PDB entry 9FLZ | electron microscopy, 3.00 A resolution | chains A and D of the 4 polymer chains in the assembly

# Chain A (and D)
Protein: alcohol dehydrogenase
Source organism: Paracoccus denitrificans
Notes: EC 1.1.1.1; chain D of this document is another copy of the same molecule, construct and numbering; everything in this record applies to it too
UniProt: A1B4L3 (A1B4L3_PARDP); numbering as in UniProt (aligned over 1-344)
Chain sequence (366 residues; each row starts with the number of its first residue; numbers below 1 keep their minus sign (Met-21 is residue -21)):
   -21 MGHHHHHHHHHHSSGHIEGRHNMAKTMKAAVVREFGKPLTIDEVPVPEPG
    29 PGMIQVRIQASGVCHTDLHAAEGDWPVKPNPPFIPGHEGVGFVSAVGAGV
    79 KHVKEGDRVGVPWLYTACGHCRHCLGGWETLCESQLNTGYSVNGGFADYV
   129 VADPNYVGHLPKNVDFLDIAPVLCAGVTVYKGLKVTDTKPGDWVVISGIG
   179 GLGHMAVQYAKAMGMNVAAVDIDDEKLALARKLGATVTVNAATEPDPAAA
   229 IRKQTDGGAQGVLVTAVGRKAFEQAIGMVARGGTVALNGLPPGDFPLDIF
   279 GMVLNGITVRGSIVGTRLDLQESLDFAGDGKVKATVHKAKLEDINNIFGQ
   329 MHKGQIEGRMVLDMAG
Unresolved in the structure: -21 to 2, 331-335, 344 (chain D: -21 to 3, 331-333, 344)
Differences from the reference sequence: initiating methionine (-21); expression tag (-20 to 0)
Metal / ion sites: Zn2+ site 1: His65, Cys152; Zn2+ site 2: Cys96, Cys99, Cys102, Cys110
What the authors report for this chain:
  - catalytic residues: Thr44, His47
  - mutagenesis - T44S, T44S/H47N, H47N: decreased catalytic activity on ethylene glycol
  - mutagenesis - T44S/H47N, H47N: increased catalytic activity on propylene glycol

# Interface between chain A and chain D
Residue-residue contacts - 80 pairs, chain A then chain D:
  Trp53(A) - Phe278(D)  hydrophobic
  Pro54(A) - Phe278(D)
  Arg100(A) - Gln238(D)
  His101(A) - Arg259(D)
  Thr108(A) - Arg259(D)
  Leu109(A) - Arg259(D)  hydrogen bond (backbone-side chain)
  Leu109(A) - Gly260(D)
  Leu109(A) - Asn283(D)
  Cys110(A) - Arg259(D)
  Glu111(A) - Arg259(D)  salt bridge
  Gln113(A) - Arg259(D)
  Gln238(A) - Arg100(D)
  Ala258(A) - Arg100(D)
  Arg259(A) - His101(D)  hydrogen bond (backbone-side chain)
  Arg259(A) - Thr108(D)  hydrogen bond (side chain-backbone)
  Arg259(A) - Leu109(D)  hydrogen bond (side chain-backbone)
  Arg259(A) - Cys110(D)  hydrogen bond (side chain-backbone)
  Arg259(A) - Glu111(D)
  Arg259(A) - Gln113(D)
  Gly260(A) - Leu109(D)
  Leu265(A) - Ile277(D)  hydrophobic
  Leu265(A) - Val281(D)
  Gly267(A) - Val281(D)
  Leu268(A) - Phe278(D)
  Leu268(A) - Val281(D)  hydrophobic
  Pro269(A) - Ile277(D)
  Pro269(A) - Phe278(D)
  Gly271(A) - Leu275(D)
  Gly271(A) - Asp276(D)
  Gly271(A) - Ile277(D)
  Asp272(A) - Pro274(D)
  Asp272(A) - Leu275(D)
  Asp272(A) - Asp276(D)  hydrogen bond (side chain-backbone)
  Phe273(A) - Phe273(D)
  Phe273(A) - Pro274(D)
  Phe273(A) - Leu275(D)  hydrogen bond (backbone-backbone)
  Phe273(A) - Ile277(D)  hydrophobic
  Pro274(A) - Asp272(D)
  Pro274(A) - Phe273(D)
  Leu275(A) - Asp272(D)
  Leu275(A) - Phe273(D)  hydrogen bond (backbone-backbone)
  Leu275(A) - Leu275(D)  hydrophobic
  Asp276(A) - Gly271(D)
  Asp276(A) - Asp272(D)
  Ile277(A) - Phe250(D)  hydrophobic
  Ile277(A) - Leu265(D)  hydrophobic
  Ile277(A) - Pro269(D)
  Ile277(A) - Phe273(D)  hydrophobic
  Phe278(A) - Trp53(D)  hydrophobic
  Phe278(A) - Pro54(D)
  Phe278(A) - Leu268(D)  hydrophobic
  Phe278(A) - Pro269(D)
  Met280(A) - Leu265(D)  hydrophobic
  Met280(A) - Val287(D)
  Met280(A) - Gly289(D)
  Val281(A) - Leu265(D)
  Val281(A) - Gly267(D)
  Val281(A) - Leu268(D)  hydrophobic
  Val281(A) - Gly289(D)
  Val281(A) - Ser290(D)
  Val281(A) - Ile291(D)  hydrophobic
  Asn283(A) - Leu109(D)
  Gly284(A) - Leu109(D)
  Gly284(A) - Gly289(D)
  Ile285(A) - Arg288(D)
  Ile285(A) - Gly289(D)  hydrogen bond (backbone-backbone)
  Thr286(A) - Thr286(D)
  Thr286(A) - Arg288(D)  hydrogen bond
  Val287(A) - Met280(D)
  Val287(A) - Thr286(D)
  Val287(A) - Val287(D)  hydrogen bond (backbone-backbone)
  Arg288(A) - Ile285(D)
  Arg288(A) - Thr286(D)  hydrogen bond
  Arg288(A) - Arg288(D)
  Gly289(A) - Met280(D)
  Gly289(A) - Val281(D)
  Gly289(A) - Gly284(D)
  Gly289(A) - Ile285(D)
  Ser290(A) - Val281(D)
  Ile291(A) - Val281(D)  hydrophobic
Also at the interface, not in a pair above, chain A (38 interface residues in all): Val245, Leu282
Also at the interface, not in a pair above, chain D (39 interface residues in all): Asp165, Asn266, Leu282

# Overview
The interface between chain A and chain D involves 38 residues on one side and 39 on the other; the contacts
include 12 hydrogen bonds and 1 salt bridge. Polar pairs include Glu111(A)-Arg259(D), Leu109(A)-Arg259(D) and
Arg259(A)-His101(D). The paper reports catalytic residues Thr44(A) and His47(A); T44S, T44S/H47N and H47N of
chain A reduce catalytic activity on ethylene glycol.
Chain A and chain D are both alcohol dehydrogenase (Paracoccus denitrificans); the structure, Alcohol
dehydrogenase, was determined by electron microscopy (same publication as 9FM9).
